6SEI - chains C and E of the 5 polymer chains in the assembly; structure by X-ray diffraction, 2.69 A resolution.

== Chain C ==
Molecule: Structure-specific endonuclease subunit SLX1
Source organism: Thielavia terrestris
Notes: EC 3.1.-.-
Reference sequence: G2QV68 (G2QV68_THITE); residue numbers follow UniProt; this construct covers 1-324
Chain sequence (324 residues; numbered 1 to 324; the number before each row is that of its first residue):
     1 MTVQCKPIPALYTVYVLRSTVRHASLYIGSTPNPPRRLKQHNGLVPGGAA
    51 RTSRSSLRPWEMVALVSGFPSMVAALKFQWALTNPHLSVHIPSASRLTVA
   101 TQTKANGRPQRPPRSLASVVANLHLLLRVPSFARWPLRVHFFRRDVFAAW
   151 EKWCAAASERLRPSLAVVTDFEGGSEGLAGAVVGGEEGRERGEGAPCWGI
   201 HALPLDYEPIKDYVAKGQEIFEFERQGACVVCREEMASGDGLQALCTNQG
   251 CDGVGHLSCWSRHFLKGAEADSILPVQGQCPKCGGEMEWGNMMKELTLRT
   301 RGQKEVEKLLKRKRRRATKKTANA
Unresolved in the structure: 1-3, 97-108, 175-196, 267-270, 312-324
Construct notes: engineered mutation Gln79 (Glu in G2QV68)
Metal / ion sites: Ca2+: Phe171, Gly173 (shared with 2 residues of chain D); Zn2+ site 1: Cys229, Cys232, His256, Cys259; Zn2+ site 2: Cys246, Cys251, Cys280, Cys283
From the paper describing this entry:
  - binding site for the 33-nt DNA strand (chain E): Arg22, His23, Arg51, Arg54, Arg111, Arg114
  - catalytic residues: Arg108 (proposed by the authors, not directly observed)

== Chain E ==
Molecule: 33-nt DNA strand
Sequence (33 nucleotides; row label = number of the first residue in the row):
     1 CAATCGGCAATGACCTTTGGTCATTCAGCAGAT
Unresolved in the structure: 1

== How chain C and chain E interact ==
Pairs across the interface (22; chain C residue first):
  Thr20(C) with DC26(E), sugar contact
  Val21(C) with DC26(E), sugar contact
  Arg22(C) with DT11(E), hydrogen bond to the base; DG12(E), hydrogen bond to the sugar; DT24(E), base contact; DC26(E), base contact
  His23(C) with DT24(E), phosphate contact; DT25(E), salt bridge to the phosphate; DC26(E), hydrogen bond to the base
  Ala24(C) with DA23(E), sugar contact; DT24(E), sugar contact
  Arg51(C) with DC14(E), salt bridge to the phosphate; DC15(E), salt bridge to the phosphate
  Arg54(C) with DA13(E), salt bridge to the phosphate; DC14(E), salt bridge to the phosphate
  Ser56(C) with DA13(E), hydrogen bond to the phosphate
  Leu57(C) with DC14(E), phosphate contact
  Arg111(C) with DC15(E), phosphate contact
  Pro112(C) with DC15(E), phosphate contact
  Arg114(C) with DC22(E), phosphate contact; DA23(E), salt bridge to the phosphate
  Ser115(C) with DA23(E), sugar contact
Also at the interface, not in a pair above, chain C (16 interface residues in all): Ser25, Leu116, Asp145

== Overview ==
16 residues of chain C face 10 of chain E across their interface, with 4 hydrogen bonds and 6 salt bridges.
Polar pairs include Arg22(C)-DT11(E), His23(C)-DC26(E) and Arg22(C)-DG12(E). Phe171(C) and Gly173(C)
coordinate Ca2+. The paper reports the catalytic residue Arg108(C); a binding site for the 33-nt DNA strand
(chain E) at Arg22(C), His23(C) and Arg51(C) among others.
Here chain C is Structure-specific endonuclease subunit SLX1 (Thielavia terrestris) and chain E is a 33-nt DNA
strand. Entry 6SEI (Recognition and processing of branched DNA substrates by Slx1-Slx4 nuclease) was
determined by X-ray diffraction (same publication as 6SEH).
